8K39 - chains 4 and V of the 42 polymer chains in the assembly; structure by electron microscopy, 4.00 A resolution.

== Chain 4 ==
Molecule: Major capsid protein
Source organism: Escherichia phage Lambda
Reference sequence: P03713 (CAPSD_LAMBD); residues 1-341 here = UniProt positions 1-341
Sequence (341 residues; each row starts with the number of its first residue):
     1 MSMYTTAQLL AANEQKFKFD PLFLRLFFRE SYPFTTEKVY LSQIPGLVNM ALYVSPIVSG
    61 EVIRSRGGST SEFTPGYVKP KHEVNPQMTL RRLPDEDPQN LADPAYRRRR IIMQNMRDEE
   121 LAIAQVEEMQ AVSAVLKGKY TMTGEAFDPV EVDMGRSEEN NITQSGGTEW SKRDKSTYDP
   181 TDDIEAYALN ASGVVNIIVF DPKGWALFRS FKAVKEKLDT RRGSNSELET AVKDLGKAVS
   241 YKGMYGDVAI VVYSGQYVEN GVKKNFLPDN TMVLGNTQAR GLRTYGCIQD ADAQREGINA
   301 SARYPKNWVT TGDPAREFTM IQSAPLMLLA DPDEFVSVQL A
Disordered / not traced: 1-4

== Chain V ==
Molecule: Portal protein B
Source organism: Escherichia phage Lambda
Reference sequence: P03710 (PORTL_LAMBD); residue numbers follow UniProt; this construct covers 1-533
Sequence (533 residues; row label = number of the first residue in the row):
     1 MKTPTIPTLL GPDGMTSLRE YAGYHGGGSG FGGQLRSWNP PSESVDAALL PNFTRGNARA
    61 DDLVRNNGYA ANAIQLHQDH IVGSFFRLSH RPSWRYLGIG EEEARAFSRE VEAAWKEFAE
   121 DDCCCIDVER KRTFTMMIRE GVAMHAFNGE LFVQATWDTS SSRLFRTQFR MVSPKRISNP
   181 NNTGDSRNCR AGVQINDSGA ALGYYVSEDG YPGWMPQKWT WIPRELPGGR ASFIHVFEPV
   241 EDGQTRGANV FYSVMEQMKM LDTLQNTQLQ SAIVKAMYAA TIESELDTQS AMDFILGANS
   301 QEQRERLTGW IGEIAAYYAA APVRLGGAKV PHLMPGDSLN LQTAQDTDNG YSVFEQSLLR
   361 YIAAGLGVSY EQLSRNYAQM SYSTARASAN ESWAYFMGRR KFVASRQASQ MFLCWLEEAI
   421 VRRVVTLPSK ARFSFQEARS AWGNCDWIGS GRMAIDGLKE VQEAVMLIEA GLSTYEKECA
   481 KRGDDYQEIF AQQVRETMER RAAGLKPPAW AAAAFESGLR QSTEEEKSDS RAA
Disordered / not traced: 1-23, 302-319, 514-533
UniProt features mapped onto this chain:
  - site: Ala22, Gly23 (Cleavage)

== How chain 4 and chain V interact ==
Pairs across the interface (11):
  Asn100(4) with Arg36(V); Asn39(V), hydrogen bond (backbone-side chain)
  Leu101(4) with Asn39(V), hydrogen bond (backbone-side chain)
  Asp103(4) with Ser37(V)
  Tyr106(4) with Pro41(V), hydrophobic; Glu43(V)
  Arg109(4) with Glu43(V), salt bridge; Ala47(V)
  Glu296(4) with Asn181(V), hydrogen bond (backbone-side chain); Trp219(V)
  Tyr304(4) with Thr183(V)
Also at the interface, not in a pair above, chain 4 (10 interface residues in all): Ala102, Ile298, Pro305
Also at the interface, not in a pair above, chain V (10 interface residues in all): Gly184

== Summary ==
The chain 4/chain V interface involves 10 residues from each chain; the contacts include 3 hydrogen bonds and
1 salt bridge. Polar pairs include Arg109(4)-Glu43(V), Asn100(4)-Asn39(V) and Leu101(4)-Asn39(V).
Chain 4 is Major capsid protein and chain V is Portal protein B, both from Escherichia phage Lambda; the
structure, Structure of the bacteriophage lambda portal vertex, was determined by electron microscopy,
deposited together with 8K35, 8K36, 8K37 and 8K38.
